PDB entry 3OKJ | X-ray diffraction, 2.70 A resolution | chains R and S of the 28 polymer chains in the assembly

# Chain R
Name: Proteasome component PUP2
Source organism: Saccharomyces cerevisiae
Notes: EC 3.4.25.1; fragment: sequence database residues 9-250
UniProtKB: P32379 (PSA5_YEAST); the construct lacks a stretch of the UniProt sequence and is renumbered around it, so the offset changes along the chain: 9-123 = UniProt 9-123; 125-144 = UniProt 131-150; 145-180 = UniProt 152-187; 184-202 = UniProt 191-209; 3 more segments
Chain sequence (242 residues; each row starts with the number of its first residue; note: 7 numbers in that range are skipped by the numbering (no residue carries them; nothing is unmodelled there); a row labelled like 12A-12G holds insertion residues (12A, then the next letters in order)):
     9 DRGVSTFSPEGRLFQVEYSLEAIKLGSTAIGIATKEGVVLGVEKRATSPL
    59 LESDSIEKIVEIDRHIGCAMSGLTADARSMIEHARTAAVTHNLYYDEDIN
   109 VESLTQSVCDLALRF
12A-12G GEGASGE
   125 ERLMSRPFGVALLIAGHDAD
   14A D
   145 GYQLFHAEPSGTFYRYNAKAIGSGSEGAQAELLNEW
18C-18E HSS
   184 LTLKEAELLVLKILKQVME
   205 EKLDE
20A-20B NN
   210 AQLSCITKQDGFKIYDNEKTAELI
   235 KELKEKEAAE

# Chain S
Name: Proteasome component PRE5
Source organism: Saccharomyces cerevisiae
Notes: EC 3.4.25.1; fragment: sequence database residues
UniProtKB: P40302 (PSA1_YEAST); the construct has insertions or renumbered stretches relative to UniProt, so the offset changes along the chain: 4-60 = UniProt 2-58; 63-180 = UniProt 59-176; 183-204 = UniProt 183-204; 210-233 = UniProt 211-234
Chain sequence (233 residues; row label = number of the first residue in the row; note: 7 numbers in that range are skipped by the numbering (no residue carries them; nothing is unmodelled there); a row labelled like 18A-18F holds insertion residues (18A, then the next letters in order)):
     4 FRNNYDGDTVTFSPTGRLFQVEYALEAIKQGSVTVGLRSNTHAVLVALKR
    54 NADELSS
    63 YQKKIIKCDEHMGLSLAGLAPDARVLSNYLRQQCNYSSLVFNRKLAVERA
   113 GHLLCDKAQKNTQSYGGRPYGVGLLIIGYDKSGAHLLEFQPSGNVTELYG
   163 TAIGARSQGAKTYLERTL
18A-18F DTFIKI
   183 DGNPDELIKAGVEAISQSLRDE
   206 SL
 2B-2E TVDN
   210 LSIAIVGKDTPFTIYDGEAVAKYI
Curated features (UniProtKB/Swiss-Prot):
  - modified residue: Ser16 (Phosphoserine)
  - cross-link: Lys191 (Glycyl lysine isopeptide (Lys-Gly) (interchain with G-Cter in ubiquitin))

# Interface between chain R and chain S
Contacting residue pairs (60):
  Arg10(R) - Gly10(S)
  Gly11(R) - Gly10(S)
  Glu12B(R) - Tyr127(S)
  Gly12C(R) - Tyr127(S)
  Gly12C(R) - Gly128(S)
  Gly12C(R) - Gly129(S)
  Ala12D(R) - Gly128(S)
  Ala12D(R) - Gly129(S)
  Ser12E(R) - Asn123(S)  hydrogen bond (backbone-side chain)
  Ser12E(R) - Ser126(S)
  Ser12E(R) - Gly129(S)
  Ser13(R) - Gly128(S)  hydrogen bond (side chain-backbone)
  Ser13(R) - Arg130(S)
  Thr14(R) - Asp9(S)
  Thr14(R) - Gly10(S)  hydrogen bond (side chain-backbone)
  Thr14(R) - Gln23(S)
  Phe15(R) - Gln23(S)  hydrogen bond (backbone-side chain)
  Phe15(R) - Tyr26(S)
  Phe15(R) - Ala27(S)  hydrophobic
  Phe15(R) - Arg130(S)
  Phe15(R) - Pro131(S)
  Ser16(R) - Tyr26(S)
  Pro17(R) - Arg5(S)
  Pro17(R) - Tyr26(S)  hydrophobic
  Pro17(R) - Glu29(S)
  Glu18(R) - Glu29(S)
  Glu18(R) - Gln33(S)
  Gly19(R) - Tyr26(S)
  Gly19(R) - Ala30(S)
  Arg20(R) - Gln33(S)  hydrogen bond
  Leu21(R) - Arg130(S)
  Gln114(R) - Arg86(S)  hydrogen bond
  Asp118(R) - Arg86(S)  salt bridge
  Leu121(R) - Pro83(S)  hydrophobic
  Leu121(R) - Asp84(S)
  Leu121(R) - Arg130(S)
  Ser154(R) - Pro83(S)
  Gly155(R) - Pro83(S)
  Thr156(R) - Ala82(S)
  Thr156(R) - Pro83(S)
  Phe157(R) - Gln64(S)
  Tyr158(R) - Arg53(S)  hydrogen bond (side chain-backbone)
  Tyr158(R) - Ala55(S)
  Tyr158(R) - Ser59(S)
  Tyr158(R) - Ser60(S)
  Tyr158(R) - Gln64(S)
  Arg159(R) - Leu58(S)
  Arg159(R) - Ser59(S)
  Arg159(R) - Ser60(S)  hydrogen bond (backbone-backbone)
  Tyr160(R) - Ala55(S)
  Tyr160(R) - Asp56(S)
  Tyr160(R) - Leu58(S)
  Tyr160(R) - Ser59(S)
  Asn161(R) - Leu58(S)  hydrogen bond (backbone-backbone)
  Ala162(R) - Leu58(S)  hydrophobic
  Gln173(R) - Asp56(S)  hydrogen bond
  Leu176(R) - Leu58(S)  hydrophobic
  Leu177(R) - Asp56(S)
  Leu177(R) - Glu57(S)
  Leu177(R) - Leu58(S)  hydrophobic
Other interface residues (no listed pair), chain R (32 interface residues in all): Lys163, Trp180
Other interface residues (no listed pair), chain S (32 interface residues in all): Asn54, Lys65, Leu81, Gly133

# In short
Chain R and chain S each contribute 32 residues to their interface; the contacts include 10 hydrogen bonds and
1 salt bridge. Polar contacts include Asp118(R)-Arg86(S), Ser12E(R)-Asn123(S) and Ser13(R)-Gly128(S).
Chain R is Proteasome component PUP2 and chain S is Proteasome component PRE5, both from Saccharomyces
cerevisiae; the structure, Alpha-keto-aldehyde binding mechanism reveals a novel lead structure motif for
proteasome inhibition, was determined by X-ray diffraction.
